PDB entry 5D13 | X-ray diffraction, 2.15 A resolution | chains A and E

Chain A:
Molecule: Disks large homolog 4
From: Rattus norvegicus
UniProt: P31016 (DLG4_RAT); residues 302-402 here = UniProt positions 302-402
Amino-acid sequence (119 residues; row label = number of the first residue in the row):
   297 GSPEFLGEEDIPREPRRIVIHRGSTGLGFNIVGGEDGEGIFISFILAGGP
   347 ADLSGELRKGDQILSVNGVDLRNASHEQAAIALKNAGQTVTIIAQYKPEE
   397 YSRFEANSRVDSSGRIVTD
Unresolved in the structure: 297-306, 407-415
Differences from the reference sequence: expression tag (297-301, 403-415)

Chain E:
Molecule: CFMOC-KKETEV peptide
Amino-acid sequence (7 residues; each row starts with the number of its first residue):
   419 XKKETEV
Modified / non-standard residues: 56J (3-(9H-fluoren-9-yl)propanal) at position 419

Chain A / chain E interface:
Contacting residue pairs - 27 pairs, chain A then chain E:
  Gly-322(A) with Val-425(E)
  Leu-323(A) with Val-425(E), hydrogen bond (backbone-backbone)
  Gly-324(A) with Val-425(E), hydrogen bond (backbone-backbone)
  Phe-325(A) with Glu-424(E); Val-425(E), hydrogen bond (backbone-backbone)
  Asn-326(A) with Glu-422(E), hydrogen bond; Thr-423(E); Glu-424(E)
  Ile-327(A) with Glu-422(E); Thr-423(E), hydrogen bond (backbone-backbone)
  Val-328(A) with 56J_419(E); Lys-421(E); Glu-422(E)
  Gly-329(A) with 56J_419(E)
  Glu-331(A) with 56J_419(E); Lys-420(E), hydrogen bond (side chain-backbone); Lys-421(E), hydrogen bond (side chain-backbone)
  Glu-334(A) with 56J_419(E)
  Phe-337(A) with 56J_419(E)
  Ser-339(A) with Glu-422(E), hydrogen bond
  His-372(A) with Lys-421(E); Thr-423(E), hydrogen bond
  Leu-379(A) with Val-425(E), hydrophobic
  Tyr-397(A) with 56J_419(E)
  Phe-400(A) with 56J_419(E)
  Glu-401(A) with 56J_419(E)
  Ser-404(A) with 56J_419(E)
Also at the interface, not in a pair above, chain A (23 interface residues in all): Arg-318, Gly-335, Phe-340, Leu-342, Ala-376

Overview:
23 residues of chain A and 7 residues of chain E are in contact, with 9 hydrogen bonds. Polar contacts include
Gly-324(A)/Val-425(E), Asn-326(A)/Glu-422(E) and Glu-331(A)/Lys-420(E).
Chain A is Disks large homolog 4 (Rattus norvegicus) and chain E is CFMOC-KKETEV peptide; the structure, Third
PDZ domain (PDZ3) of PSD-95 complexed with CFMOC-KKETEV peptide, was determined by X-ray diffraction.
